PDB entry 7OB9 | electron microscopy, 2.70 A resolution | chains A and T of the 16 polymer chains in the assembly

# Chain A
Molecule: DNA-directed RNA polymerase I subunit RPA1
From: Homo sapiens
Notes: EC 2.7.7.6
UniProt: O95602 (RPA1_HUMAN); residues 1-1720 here = UniProt positions 1-1720
Chain sequence (1720 residues; numbered 1 to 1720; the number before each row is that of its first residue):
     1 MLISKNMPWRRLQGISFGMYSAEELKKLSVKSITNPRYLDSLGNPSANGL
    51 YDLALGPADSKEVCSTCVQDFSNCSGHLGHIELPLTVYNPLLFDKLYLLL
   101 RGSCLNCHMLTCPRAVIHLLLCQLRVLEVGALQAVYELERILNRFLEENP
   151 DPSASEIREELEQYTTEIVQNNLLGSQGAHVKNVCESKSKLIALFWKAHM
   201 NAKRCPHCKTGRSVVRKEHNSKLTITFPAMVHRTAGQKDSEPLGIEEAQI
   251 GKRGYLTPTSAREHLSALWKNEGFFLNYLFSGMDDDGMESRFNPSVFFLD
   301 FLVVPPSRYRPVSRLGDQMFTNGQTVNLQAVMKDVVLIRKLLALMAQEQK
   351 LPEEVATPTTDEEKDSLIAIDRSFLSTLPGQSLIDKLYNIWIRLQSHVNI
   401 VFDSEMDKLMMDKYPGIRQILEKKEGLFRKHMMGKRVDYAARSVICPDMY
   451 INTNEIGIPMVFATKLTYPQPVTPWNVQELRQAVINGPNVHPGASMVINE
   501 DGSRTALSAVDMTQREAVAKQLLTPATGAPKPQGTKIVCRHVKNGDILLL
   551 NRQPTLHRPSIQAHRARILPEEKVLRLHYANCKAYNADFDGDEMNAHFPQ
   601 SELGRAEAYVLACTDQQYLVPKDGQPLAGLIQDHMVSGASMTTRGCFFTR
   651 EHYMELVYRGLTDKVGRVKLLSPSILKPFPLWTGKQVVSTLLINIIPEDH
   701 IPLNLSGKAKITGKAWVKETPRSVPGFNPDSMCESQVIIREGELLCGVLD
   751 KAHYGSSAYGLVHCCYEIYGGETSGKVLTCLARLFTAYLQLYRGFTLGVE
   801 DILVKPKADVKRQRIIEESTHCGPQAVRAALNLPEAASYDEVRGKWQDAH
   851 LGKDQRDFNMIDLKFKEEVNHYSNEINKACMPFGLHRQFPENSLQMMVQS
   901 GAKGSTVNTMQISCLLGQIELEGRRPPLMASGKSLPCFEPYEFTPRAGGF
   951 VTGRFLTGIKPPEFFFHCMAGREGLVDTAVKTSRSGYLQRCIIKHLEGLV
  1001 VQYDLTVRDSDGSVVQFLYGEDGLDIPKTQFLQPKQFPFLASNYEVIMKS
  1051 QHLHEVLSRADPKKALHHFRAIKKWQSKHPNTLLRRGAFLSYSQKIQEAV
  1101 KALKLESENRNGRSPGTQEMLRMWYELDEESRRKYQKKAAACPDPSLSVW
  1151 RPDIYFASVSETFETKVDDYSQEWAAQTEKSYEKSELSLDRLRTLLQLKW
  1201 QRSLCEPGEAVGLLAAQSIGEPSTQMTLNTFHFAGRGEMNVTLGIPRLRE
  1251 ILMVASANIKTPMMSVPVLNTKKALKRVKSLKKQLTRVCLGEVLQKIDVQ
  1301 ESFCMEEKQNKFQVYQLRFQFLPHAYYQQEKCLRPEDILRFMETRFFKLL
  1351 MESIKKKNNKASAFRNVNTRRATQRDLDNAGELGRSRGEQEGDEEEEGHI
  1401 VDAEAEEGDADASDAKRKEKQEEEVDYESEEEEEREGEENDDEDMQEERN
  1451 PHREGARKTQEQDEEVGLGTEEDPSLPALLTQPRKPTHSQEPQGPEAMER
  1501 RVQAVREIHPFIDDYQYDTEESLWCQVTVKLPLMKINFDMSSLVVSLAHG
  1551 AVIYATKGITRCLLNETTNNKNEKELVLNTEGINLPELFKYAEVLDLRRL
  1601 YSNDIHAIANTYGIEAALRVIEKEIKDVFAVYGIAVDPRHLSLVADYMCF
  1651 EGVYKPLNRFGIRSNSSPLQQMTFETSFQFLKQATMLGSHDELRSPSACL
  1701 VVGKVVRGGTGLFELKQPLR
Not modelled in the structure: 1-3, 230-253, 351-369, 1361-1498, 1720
Ion coordination: Zn2+ site 1: Cys-64, Cys-67, Cys-74, His-77; Zn2+ site 2: Cys-104, Cys-107, Cys-205, Cys-208; Mg2+: Asp-588, Asp-590, Asp-592 (shared with 1 residue of chain R)
Swiss-Prot annotation at these positions:
  - region: Asp-403 to Gly-416 (Rudder)
  - binding site (Zn(2+)): Cys-64, Cys-67, Cys-74, His-77, Cys-104, Cys-107, Cys-205, Cys-208
  - binding site (DNA): Lys-424, Arg-429, Arg-436, Arg-1249
  - binding site (RNA): Arg-552, Asp-592
  - binding site (Mg(2+)): Asp-588, Asp-590, Asp-592
  - site (NTP recognition and base pairing): Pro-554, Gly-798
  - modified residue (Phosphoserine): Ser-240, Ser-1386
  - natural variant: Asp-59 (D59V: In AFDCIN; uncertain significance), Arg-393 (R393H: In AFDCIN; uncertain significance), Arg-481 (R481K: In AFDCIN; uncertain significance), Met-496 (M496I: In AFDCIN), Glu-593 (E593Q: In AFDCIN), Thr-642 (T642N: In HLD27), Ser-934 (S934L: In HLD27; uncertain significance), Val-1241 (V1241I: In AFDCIN), Gln-1284 to Arg-1720 (deletion: In AFDCIN; uncertain significance), Val-1299 (V1299F: In AFDCIN; uncertain significance), Glu-1330 (deletion: In AFDCIN), Cys-1562 (C1562F: In AFDCIN), 2 further natural variant entries in UniProt
From the paper describing this entry:
  - binding site for the 29-nt RNA strand: Leu-315
  - conformationally variable residues (loop rearrangement): Met-345 to Leu-383
  - catalytic residues: Asp-590

# Chain T
Molecule: DNA template strand
From: Homo sapiens
Sequence (43 nucleotides; each row starts with the number of its first residue):
     1 GTACTGAATTAGACAATGCTCTGTGGCTCTAGTACCATGAGCG
Not modelled in the structure: 1-3, 33-43

# Interface between chain A and chain T
Contacting residue pairs - 27 pairs, chain A then chain T:
  Arg-204(A) with DT5(T), salt bridge to the phosphate
  Gln-318(A) with DT28(T), base contact
  Phe-320(A) with DT28(T), stacking on the base
  Lys-408(A) with DC14(T), salt bridge to the phosphate
  Arg-418(A) with DA15(T), salt bridge to the phosphate
  Lys-424(A) with DG18(T), salt bridge to the phosphate; DC19(T), salt bridge to the phosphate
  Arg-429(A) with DT17(T), salt bridge to the phosphate; DC19(T), salt bridge to the phosphate
  Arg-436(A) with DC21(T), salt bridge to the phosphate
  Arg-442(A) with DT20(T), base contact; DC21(T), sugar contact
  Gln-553(A) with DC19(T), base contact; DT20(T), sugar contact
  Pro-554(A) with DG18(T), base contact; DC19(T), base contact
  Thr-982(A) with DG18(T), base contact
  Ser-983(A) with DG18(T), sugar contact
  Gly-986(A) with DG18(T), sugar contact
  Tyr-987(A) with DA16(T), phosphate contact; DT17(T), sugar contact
  Arg-1659(A) with DA15(T), hydrogen bond to the sugar; DA16(T), sugar contact
  Glu-1675(A) with DA16(T), sugar contact
  Thr-1676(A) with DA15(T), phosphate contact; DA16(T), hydrogen bond to the phosphate
  Gln-1679(A) with DA15(T), phosphate contact
Other interface residues (no listed pair), chain A (22 interface residues in all): Lys-203, Glu-422, Lys-423
Other interface residues (no listed pair), chain T (11 interface residues in all): DG6

# Summary
22 residues of chain A face 11 of chain T across their interface, with 2 hydrogen bonds, 8 salt bridges and 1
aromatic stacking contact. Polar pairs include Arg-1659(A)/DA15(T), Thr-1676(A)/DA16(T) and Arg-204(A)/DT5(T).
From the paper: the catalytic residue Asp-590(A); a binding site for the 29-nt RNA strand at Leu-315(A).
Here chain A is DNA-directed RNA polymerase I subunit RPA1 and chain T is DNA template strand, both from Homo
sapiens. Entry 7OB9 (Cryo-EM structure of human RNA Polymerase I in elongation state) was determined by
electron microscopy (same publication as 7OBA and 7OBB).
